3CHH - chains A and B; structure by X-ray diffraction, 2.00 A resolution.

== Chain A (and B) ==
Name: p-Aminobenzoate N-Oxygenase
Organism: Streptomyces thioluteus
Notes: chain B of this document is another copy of the same molecule, construct and numbering; everything in this record applies to it too
UniProt: Q70KH9 (Q70KH9_9ACTO); residue numbers follow UniProt; this construct covers 1-336
Sequence (336 residues; numbered 1 to 336; the number before each row is that of its first residue):
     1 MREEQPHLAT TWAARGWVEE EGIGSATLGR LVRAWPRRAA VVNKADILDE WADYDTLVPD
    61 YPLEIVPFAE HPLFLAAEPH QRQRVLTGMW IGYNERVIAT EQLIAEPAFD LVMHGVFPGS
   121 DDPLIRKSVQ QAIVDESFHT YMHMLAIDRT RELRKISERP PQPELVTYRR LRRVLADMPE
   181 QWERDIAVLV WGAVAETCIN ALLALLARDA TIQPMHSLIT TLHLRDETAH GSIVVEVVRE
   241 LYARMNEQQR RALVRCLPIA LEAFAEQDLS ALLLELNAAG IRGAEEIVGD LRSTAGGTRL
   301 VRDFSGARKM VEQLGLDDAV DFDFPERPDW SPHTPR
Not modelled in the structure: 1-23, 292-298, 331-336 (chain B: 1-23, 292-299, 331-336)
Ion coordination: mu-oxo-diiron Fe: Glu101, Glu136, His139, Glu196, His223, Glu227, His230
Small-molecule neighbours: mu-oxo-diiron (FEO): Glu101, Glu136, His139, Glu196, His223, Glu227, His230
Swiss-Prot annotation at these positions:
  - binding site (4-nitrobenzoate): Tyr93, Asn200
  - binding site (Fe cation): Glu101, Glu136, His139, Glu196, His223, Glu227, His230
  - mutagenesis: Arg96 (R96A: Loss of activity), Thr100 (T100A: 3-fold increase in activity; T100L: Retains 14% of activity), Glu101 (E101A: Loss of activity), Asp135 (D135A: Loss of activity), Glu136 (E136A: Loss of activity), His139 (H139A: Loss of activity), Glu196 (E196A: Loss of activity), Leu202 (L202F: 3.5-fold increase in activity), Asp226 (D226A: Loss of activity), Glu227 (E227A: Loss of activity), His230 (H230A: Loss of activity), Phe264 (F264A: No change in activity), 1 further mutagenesis entry in UniProt

== Interface between chain A and chain B ==
Pairs across the interface (42; chain A residue first):
  Val32(A) with Leu48(B), hydrophobic
  Trp35(A) with Ala45(B); Phe138(B), hydrophobic
  Pro36(A) with Ala45(B); Asp46(B)
  Val41(A) with Val41(B), hydrophobic; Val42(B); Val134(B), hydrophobic
  Val42(A) with Val41(B); Val42(B); Ala45(B), hydrophobic
  Ala45(A) with Trp35(B); Pro36(B); Val42(B), hydrophobic
  Asp46(A) with Pro36(B)
  Leu48(A) with Val32(B), hydrophobic; Lys127(B)
  Met113(A) with Met144(B), hydrophobic
  Pro123(A) with Asp148(B)
  Arg126(A) with Met144(B)
  Lys127(A) with Leu48(B)
  Gln130(A) with Ser137(B), hydrogen bond (side chain-backbone); Thr140(B); Tyr141(B); Met144(B)
  Gln131(A) with Tyr141(B), hydrogen bond
  Val134(A) with Val41(B), hydrophobic; Ser137(B); Phe138(B)
  Ser137(A) with Gln130(B), hydrogen bond (backbone-side chain); Ile133(B); Val134(B); Ser137(B), hydrogen bond
  Phe138(A) with Val134(B)
  Thr140(A) with Gln130(B)
  Tyr141(A) with Gln130(B); Gln131(B), hydrogen bond
  Met144(A) with Met113(B), hydrophobic; Arg126(B); Lys127(B)
  Leu145(A) with Lys127(B)
  Asp148(A) with Pro123(B)
Other interface residues (no listed pair), chain A (23 interface residues in all): Ile133

== Overview ==
23 residues of chain A and 22 residues of chain B are in contact, with 5 hydrogen bonds. Polar pairs include
Gln130(A)-Ser137(B), Gln131(A)-Tyr141(B) and Ser137(A)-Ser137(B). Bound to chain A: mu-oxo-diiron.
Both chains are p-Aminobenzoate N-Oxygenase (Streptomyces thioluteus). Entry 3CHH (Crystal Structure of
Di-iron AurF) was determined by X-ray diffraction, deposited together with 3CHI, 3CHT and 3CHU.
